Entry 7YCN (X-ray diffraction, 2.85 A resolution); this record covers chains J and K of the 3 polymer chains in the assembly.

[Chain J]
Protein: Spike protein S1
From: Severe acute respiratory syndrome coronavirus 2
UniProt: P0DTC2 (SPIKE_SARS2); numbering as in UniProt (aligned over 333-527)
Amino-acid sequence (195 residues; row label = number of the first residue in the row):
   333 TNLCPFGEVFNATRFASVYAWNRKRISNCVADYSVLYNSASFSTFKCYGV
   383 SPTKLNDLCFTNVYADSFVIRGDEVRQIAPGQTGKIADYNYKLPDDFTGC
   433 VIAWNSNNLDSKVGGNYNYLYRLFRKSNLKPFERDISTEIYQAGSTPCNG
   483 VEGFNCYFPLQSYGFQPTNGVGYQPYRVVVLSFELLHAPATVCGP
Disordered / not traced: 333
Disulfide bonds: Cys336-Cys361, Cys379-Cys432, Cys391-Cys525, Cys480-Cys488
Glycans and other covalent adducts: N-acetylglucosamine (NAG) linked to Asn343
Curated features (UniProtKB/Swiss-Prot):
  - region: Arg403 to Asp405 (Integrin-binding motif), Asn448 to Phe456 (Immunodominant HLA epitope recognized by the CD8+)
  - glycosylation: Asn343 (N-linked (GlcNAc...) (complex) asparagine)
  - natural variant: Gly339 (G339D: In strain: Omicron/BA.1, Omicron/BA.2 and 4 more; G339H: In strain: Omicron/BA.2.75, Omicron/XBB.1.5 and 1 more), Arg346 (R346K: In strain: Mu/B.1.621; R346T: In strain: Omicron/BQ.1.1, Omicron/XBB.1.5 and 1 more), Leu368 (L368I: In strain: Omicron/XBB.1.5, Omicron/EG.5.1), Ser371 (S371F: In strain: Omicron/BA.2, Omicron/BA.2.12.1 and 6 more; S371L: In strain: Omicron/BA.1), Ser373 (S373P: In strain: Omicron/BA.1, Omicron/BA.2 and 7 more), Ser375 (S375F: In strain: Omicron/BA.1, Omicron/BA.2 and 7 more), Thr376 (T376A: In strain: Omicron/BA.2, Omicron/BA.2.12.1 and 5 more), Asp405 (D405N: In strain: Omicron/BA.2, Omicron/BA.2.12.1 and 6 more), Arg408 (R408S: In strain: Omicron/BA.2, Omicron/BA.2.12.1 and 6 more), Lys417 (K417N: In strain: Beta/B.1.351, Omicron/BA.1 and 8 more; K417T: In strain: Gamma/P.1), Asn440 (N440K: In strain: Omicron/BA.1, Omicron/BA.2 and 7 more), Lys444 (K444T: In strain: Omicron/BQ.1.1), 16 further natural variant entries in UniProt
  - mutagenesis: Asn343 (N343Q: Reduced viral infectivity), Leu452 (L452R: Increased resistance to neutralizing antibodies. Decreases HLA binding to NF9 epitope. Increased binding affinity to human ACE2), Tyr453 (Y453F: Decreased HLA binding to NF9 epitope. Increased binding affinity to human ACE2), Ala475 (A475V: Increased resistance to neutralizing antibodies), Val483 (V483A: Increased resistance to neutralizing antibodies), Glu484 (E484D: Increased replication in human TMEM106B overexpressing cells), Phe490 (F490L: Increased resistance to neutralizing antibodies and human covalescent sera neutralization), Gln493 (Q493N: Reduced host ACE2-binding affinity in vitro; Q493Y: Reduced host ACE2-binding affinity in vitro), Asn501 (N501T: Reduced host ACE2-binding affinity in vitro; N501Y: Increased binding affinity to human ACE2), His519 (H519P: Increased resistance to human covalescent sera neutralization)

[Chain K]
Protein: IY-2A Fab heavy chain
From: Homo sapiens
Notes: antibody fragment or engineered binder
Amino-acid sequence (228 residues; row label = number of the first residue in the row; a row labelled like 82A-82C holds insertion residues (82A, then the next letters in order)):
     1 QVQLVEWGAGLLKPSETLSLTCAVYGGSFSGYYWSWIRQPPGKGLEWIGL
    51 INHSGSTNYNPSLKSRVTISLDTSKNQFSLKL
82A-82C TSV
    83 TAADTAVYYCARGLGIFG
100A-100E VVTLS
   101 DVWGQGTTVTVSSASTKGPSVFPLAPSSKSTSGGTAALGCLVKDYFPEPV
   151 TVSWNSGALTSGVHTFPAVLQSSGLYSLSSVVTVPSSSLGTQTYICNVNH
   201 KPSNTKVDKKVEPKSCDKTH
Disordered / not traced: 130-132, 215-220
Disulfide bonds: Cys22-Cys92, Cys140-Cys196

[Chain J / chain K interface]
Pairs across the interface (27):
  Phe342(J) - Phe99(K)  hydrophobic
  Tyr365(J) - Tyr33(K)  hydrogen bond (backbone-side chain)
  Tyr365(J) - Ile98(K)  hydrophobic
  Tyr365(J) - Phe99(K)  hydrogen bond (backbone-backbone)
  Ser366(J) - Tyr33(K)
  Ser366(J) - Asn52(K)  hydrogen bond (backbone-side chain)
  Val367(J) - Phe99(K)
  Leu368(J) - Asn52(K)
  Leu368(J) - Ser56(K)
  Leu368(J) - Thr57(K)
  Leu368(J) - Asn58(K)
  Tyr369(J) - Phe99(K)  hydrophobic
  Ser371(J) - Asn58(K)  hydrogen bond
  Ala372(J) - Phe99(K)
  Ala372(J) - Gly100(K)
  Phe374(J) - Phe99(K)
  Phe374(J) - Val100A(K)  hydrophobic
  Phe377(J) - Ile98(K)
  Phe377(J) - Val100A(K)  hydrophobic
  Pro384(J) - Ile98(K)
  Pro384(J) - Thr100C(K)
  Thr385(J) - Leu96(K)
  Thr385(J) - Thr100C(K)  hydrogen bond
  Thr385(J) - Leu100D(K)
  Leu387(J) - Ile98(K)  hydrophobic
  Asn388(J) - Gly97(K)
  Leu513(J) - Phe99(K)  hydrophobic
Interface residues without a listed pair, chain J (18 interface residues in all): Phe338, Asp364, Ile434
Interface residues without a listed pair, chain K (15 interface residues in all): Leu50, Ser54
Interface features reported in the paper:
  - epitope / paratope residues, chain J: Ile434(J)

[Overview]
The interface between chain J and chain K involves 18 residues on one side and 15 on the other; the contacts
include 5 hydrogen bonds. Polar contacts include Tyr365(J)-Tyr33(K), Ser366(J)-Asn52(K) and
Ser371(J)-Asn58(K). N-acetylglucosamine is covalently linked to Asn343(J). UniProt lists 10 mutagenesis sites
on chain J. From the paper: the epitope/paratope residue Ile434(J).
Here chain J is Spike protein S1 (Severe acute respiratory syndrome coronavirus 2) and chain K is IY-2A Fab
heavy chain (Homo sapiens). Entry 7YCN (Crystal structure of SARS-CoV-2 Spike RBD in complex with IY-2A Fab)
was determined by X-ray diffraction, deposited together with 7YCK, 8HHX and 8HHZ.
